9OGL - chains A and C of the 17 polymer chains in the assembly; structure by electron microscopy, 3.10 A resolution.

# Chain A
Molecule: Envelope glycoprotein gp160
Source organism: Human immunodeficiency virus 1
Reference sequence: chimeric construct of A0A6H1VFU0, A0A6H1VCU6: residues 31-503 from A0A6H1VFU0 (A0A6H1VFU0_9PLVG) positions 30-504 (offset varies); residues 503-664 from A0A6H1VCU6 positions 509-661 (UniProt number = residue number - 3)
Amino-acid sequence (642 residues; row label = number of the first residue in the row; note: 27 numbers in that range are skipped by the numbering (no residue carries them; nothing is unmodelled there); a row labelled like 185A-185J holds insertion residues (185A, then the next letters in order)):
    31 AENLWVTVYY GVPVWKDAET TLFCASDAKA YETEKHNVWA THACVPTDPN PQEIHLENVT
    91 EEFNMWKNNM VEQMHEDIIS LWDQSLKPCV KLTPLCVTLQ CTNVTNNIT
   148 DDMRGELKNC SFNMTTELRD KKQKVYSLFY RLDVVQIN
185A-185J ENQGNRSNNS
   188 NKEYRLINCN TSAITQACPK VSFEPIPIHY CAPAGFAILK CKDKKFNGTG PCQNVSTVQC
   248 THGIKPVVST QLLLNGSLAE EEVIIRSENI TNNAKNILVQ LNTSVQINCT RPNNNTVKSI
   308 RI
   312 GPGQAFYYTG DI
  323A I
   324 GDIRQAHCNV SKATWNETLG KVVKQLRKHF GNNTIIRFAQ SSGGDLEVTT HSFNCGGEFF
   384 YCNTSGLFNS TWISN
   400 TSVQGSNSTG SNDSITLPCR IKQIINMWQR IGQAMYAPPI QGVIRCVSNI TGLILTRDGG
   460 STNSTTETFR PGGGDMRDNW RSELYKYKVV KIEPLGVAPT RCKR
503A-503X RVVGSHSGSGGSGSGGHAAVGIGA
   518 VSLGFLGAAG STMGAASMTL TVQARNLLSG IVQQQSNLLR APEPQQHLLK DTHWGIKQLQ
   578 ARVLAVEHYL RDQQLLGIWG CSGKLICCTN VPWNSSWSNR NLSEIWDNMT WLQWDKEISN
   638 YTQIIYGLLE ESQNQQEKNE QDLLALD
Not modelled in the structure: 31-32, 60-63, 148-151, 185A-185J, 400-409, 503A-503X, 549-567, 662-664
Cystine bridges: Cys54-Cys74, Cys119-Cys205, Cys126-Cys196, Cys131-Cys157, Cys218-Cys247, Cys228-Cys239, Cys296-Cys331, Cys378-Cys445, Cys385-Cys418, Cys501-Cys605, Cys598-Cys604
Covalently attached groups: glycan linked to Asn88, Asn276, Asn332; N-acetylglucosamine (NAG) linked to Asn133, Asn156, Asn160, Asn197, Asn234, Asn241, Asn262, Asn289, Asn295, Asn301, Asn339, Asn386, Asn392, Asn448, Asn611, Asn625, Asn637
Construct notes: conflict Glu106 (Thr105 in A0A6H1VFU0), Gln240 (Pro239 in A0A6H1VFU0), Ile271 (Met270 in A0A6H1VFU0), Leu288 (Phe287 in A0A6H1VFU0), Ser291 (Pro290 in A0A6H1VFU0), Val304 (Arg303 in A0A6H1VFU0), Tyr319 (Ala316 in A0A6H1VFU0), Gln363 (Asn361 in A0A6H1VFU0), Ser375 (Tyr373 in A0A6H1VFU0), Cys501 (Ala498 in A0A6H1VFU0), Ser519 (Phe516 in A0A6H1VCU6), Pro559 (Ile556 in A0A6H1VCU6), Pro561 (Ala558 in A0A6H1VCU6), Asp568 (Leu565 in A0A6H1VCU6), His570 (Val567 in A0A6H1VCU6), His585 (Arg582 in A0A6H1VCU6), Cys605 (Thr602 in A0A6H1VCU6); linker (503E-503R)

# Chain C
Molecule: Envelope glycoprotein gp160
Source organism: Human immunodeficiency virus 1
Reference sequence: chimeric construct of A0A6H1VFU0, A0A6H1VCU6: residues 31-502 from A0A6H1VFU0 (A0A6H1VFU0_9PLVG) positions 30-504 (offset varies); residues 502-664 from A0A6H1VCU6 positions 509-661 (UniProt number = residue number - 3)
Amino-acid sequence (642 residues; each row starts with the number of its first residue; note: 32 numbers in that range are skipped by the numbering (no residue carries them; nothing is unmodelled there); a row labelled like 184A-184L holds insertion residues (184A, then the next letters in order)):
    31 AENLWVTVYY GVPVWKDAET TLFCASDAKA YETEKHNVWA THACVPTDPN PQEIHLENVT
    91 EEFNMWKNNM VEQMHEDIIS LWDQSLKPCV KLTPLCVTLQ CTNVTNNITD
   149 DMRGELKNCS FNMTTELRDK KQKVYSLFYR LDVVQI
184A-184L NENQGNRSNNSN
   189 KEYRLINCNT SAITQACPKV SFEPIPIHYC APAGFAILKC KDKKFNGTGP CQNVSTVQCT
   249 HGIKPVVSTQ LLLNGSLAEE EVIIRSENIT NNAKNILVQL NTSVQINCTR PNNNTVKSIR
   309 I
   312 GPGQAFYYTG DI
  323A I
   324 GDIRQAHCNV SKATWNETLG KVVKQLRKHF GNNTIIRFAQ SSGGDLEVTT HSFNCGGEFF
   384 YCNTSGLFNS TWISN
   400 TSVQGSNSTG SNDSITLPCR IKQIINMWQR IGQAMYAPPI QGVIRCVSNI TGLILTRDGG
   460 STNSTTETFR PGGGDMRDNW RSELYKYKVV KIEPLGVAPT RCK
502A-502Z RRVVGSHSGSGGSGSGGHAAVGIGAV
  503A S
   520 LGFLGAAGST MGAASMTLTV QARNLLSGIV QQQSNLLRAP EPQQHLLKDT HWGIKQLQAR
   580 VLAVEHYLRD QQLLGIWGCS GKLICCTNVP WNSSWSNRNL SEIWDNMTWL QWDKEISNYT
   640 QIIYGLLEES QNQQEKNEQD LLALD
Not modelled in the structure: 31-32, 58-65, 149-152, 184A-184L, 400-409, 502A-502Z, 503A, 547-569, 663-664
Cystine bridges: Cys54-Cys74, Cys119-Cys205, Cys126-Cys196, Cys131-Cys157, Cys218-Cys247, Cys228-Cys239, Cys296-Cys331, Cys378-Cys445, Cys385-Cys418, Cys501-Cys605, Cys598-Cys604
Covalently attached groups: N-acetylglucosamine (NAG) linked to Asn88, Asn133, Asn156, Asn160, Asn197, Asn234, Asn241, Asn289, Asn295, Asn301, Asn339, Asn386, Asn448, Asn611, Asn637; glycan linked to Asn262, Asn276, Asn332, Asn392
Construct notes: conflict Glu106 (Thr105 in A0A6H1VFU0), Gln240 (Pro239 in A0A6H1VFU0), Ile271 (Met270 in A0A6H1VFU0), Leu288 (Phe287 in A0A6H1VFU0), Ser291 (Pro290 in A0A6H1VFU0), Val304 (Arg303 in A0A6H1VFU0), Tyr319 (Ala316 in A0A6H1VFU0), Gln363 (Asn361 in A0A6H1VFU0), Ser375 (Tyr373 in A0A6H1VFU0), Cys501 (Ala498 in A0A6H1VFU0), Ser503A (Phe516 in A0A6H1VCU6), Pro559 (Ile556 in A0A6H1VCU6), Pro561 (Ala558 in A0A6H1VCU6), Asp568 (Leu565 in A0A6H1VCU6), His570 (Val567 in A0A6H1VCU6), His585 (Arg582 in A0A6H1VCU6), Cys605 (Thr602 in A0A6H1VCU6); linker (502F-502S)

# How chain A and chain C interact
Residue-residue contacts (67):
  Pro124(A) with Arg166(C), hydrogen bond (backbone-side chain)
  Cys126(A) with Glu164(C); Leu165(C); Arg166(C), hydrogen bond (backbone-backbone); Pro313(C), hydrophobic
  Val127(A) with Leu165(C); Arg166(C); Asp167(C)
  Thr128(A) with Leu165(C); Asp167(C); Lys168(C)
  Asn160(A) with Arg166(C), hydrogen bond (backbone-side chain)
  Met161(A) with Arg166(C)
  Thr162(A) with Arg166(C)
  Lys169(A) with Arg166(C)
  Ile184(A) with Leu165(C), hydrophobic
  Arg192(A) with Leu165(C)
  Cys196(A) with Glu164(C); Pro313(C)
  Asn197(A) with Glu164(C); Arg308(C), hydrogen bond (backbone-side chain)
  Thr198(A) with Arg308(C)
  Ser199(A) with Pro313(C); Gly314(C), hydrogen bond (backbone-backbone)
  Ala200(A) with Pro313(C)
  Ile573(A) with Ile573(C), hydrophobic
  Leu576(A) with Leu576(C), hydrophobic
  Gln577(A) with Leu576(C)
  Val580(A) with Val580(C), hydrophobic
  Leu581(A) with Arg579(C)
  Val583(A) with Val583(C), hydrophobic
  Glu584(A) with Arg579(C), salt bridge
  Leu587(A) with Leu545(C); Val583(C), hydrophobic; Leu587(C), hydrophobic
  Arg588(A) with Leu545(C), hydrogen bond (side chain-backbone); Ser546(C)
  Gln591(A) with Tyr40(C); Ala541(C); Leu544(C), hydrogen bond (side chain-backbone); Leu545(C); Tyr586(C)
  Gly594(A) with Gly600(C)
  Ile595(A) with Ala541(C), hydrophobic
  Gln640(A) with Arg542(C), hydrogen bond
  Tyr643(A) with Arg542(C)
  Glu647(A) with Thr538(C), hydrogen bond (backbone-side chain); Arg542(C), salt bridge
  Glu648(A) with Thr538(C); Val539(C)
  Asn651(A) with Leu602(C)
  Gln652(A) with Met535(C), hydrogen bond (side chain-backbone); Thr536(C); Leu537(C), hydrogen bond (side chain-backbone); Thr538(C)
  Gln653(A) with Met535(C)
  Lys655(A) with Gly600(C); Lys601(C)
  Asn656(A) with Met535(C); Ile603(C)
  Asp659(A) with Thr37(C); Cys501(C); Ile603(C); Cys605(C)
  Leu661(A) with Arg500(C); Cys501(C), hydrophobic; Lys502(C)
Also at the interface, not in a pair above, chain A (43 interface residues in all): Glu190, Asn195, Gln590, Leu592, Gly644
Also at the interface, not in a pair above, chain C (39 interface residues in all): Tyr39, Gly312, Thr499, Ser534

# Overview
43 residues of chain A and 39 residues of chain C are in contact, with 11 hydrogen bonds and 2 salt bridges.
Polar contacts include Glu584(A)-Arg579(C), Glu647(A)-Arg542(C) and Pro124(A)-Arg166(C). Covalently linked
N-acetylglucosamine: at Asn133(A), Asn156(A), Asn160(A), Asn197(A), Asn234(A) and Asn241(A) and 11 more.
Both chains are Envelope glycoprotein gp160 (Human immunodeficiency virus 1). Entry 9OGL (BG505 MD39.3
SOSIP.664 in complex with 3BC315, BG18 and VRC01 Fabs) was determined by electron microscopy, deposited
together with 9OGM.
